PDB entry 3TND | X-ray diffraction, 2.70 A resolution | chains F and H of the 8 polymer chains in the assembly

[Chain F (and H)]
Name: Antitoxin VapB
Organism: Shigella flexneri
Notes: chain H of this document is another copy of the same molecule, construct and numbering; everything in this record applies to it too
UniProtKB: O06663 (VAPB_SHIFL); residues 2-75 here = UniProt positions 2-75
Chain sequence (81 residues; each row starts with the number of its first residue; a row labelled like 1A-1G holds insertion residues (1A, then the next letters in order)):
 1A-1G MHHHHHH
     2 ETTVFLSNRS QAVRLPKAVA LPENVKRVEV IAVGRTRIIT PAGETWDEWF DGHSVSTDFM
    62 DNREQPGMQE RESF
Disordered / not traced: 1A-1G, 68-75 (chain H: 1A-1G, 69-75)
Construct notes: expression tag (1A-1G)
From the paper describing this entry:
  - binding site for sulfate ion: Arg10, Ser11, Lys18 (proposed by the authors, not directly observed)

[Interface between chain F and chain H]
Residue-residue contacts (62):
  Ser11(F) - Arg15(H)  hydrogen bond
  Ser11(F) - Leu16(H)
  Gln12(F) - Arg15(H)
  Gln12(F) - Leu16(H)  hydrogen bond (backbone-backbone)
  Gln12(F) - Ala21(H)
  Gln12(F) - Leu22(H)  hydrogen bond (side chain-backbone)
  Ala13(F) - Phe6(H)  hydrophobic
  Ala13(F) - Val14(H)
  Val14(F) - Gln12(H)
  Val14(F) - Ala13(H)
  Val14(F) - Val14(H)  hydrogen bond (backbone-backbone)
  Arg15(F) - Ser11(H)  hydrogen bond
  Arg15(F) - Gln12(H)
  Leu16(F) - Gln12(H)  hydrogen bond (backbone-backbone)
  Val20(F) - Val31(H)  hydrophobic
  Val20(F) - Arg38(H)  hydrogen bond (backbone-side chain)
  Ala21(F) - Gln12(H)
  Ala21(F) - Arg38(H)  hydrogen bond (backbone-side chain)
  Leu22(F) - Gln12(H)  hydrogen bond (backbone-side chain)
  Leu22(F) - Arg36(H)
  Leu22(F) - Arg38(H)
  Pro23(F) - Arg36(H)
  Pro23(F) - Arg38(H)
  Asn25(F) - Arg36(H)  hydrogen bond
  Val26(F) - Val5(H)
  Val26(F) - Arg36(H)
  Lys27(F) - Thr3(H)
  Lys27(F) - Thr4(H)
  Lys27(F) - Val5(H)  hydrogen bond (backbone-backbone)
  Arg28(F) - Glu2(H)  salt bridge
  Arg28(F) - Thr3(H)
  Arg28(F) - Thr4(H)  hydrogen bond
  Val29(F) - Glu2(H)
  Val29(F) - Thr3(H)  hydrogen bond (backbone-backbone)
  Val29(F) - Val14(H)  hydrophobic
  Glu30(F) - Glu2(H)
  Val31(F) - Arg15(H)
  Val31(F) - Leu16(H)  hydrophobic
  Val31(F) - Val20(H)  hydrophobic
  Arg36(F) - Leu22(H)
  Arg36(F) - Pro42(H)
  Arg36(F) - Glu45(H)  salt bridge
  Thr37(F) - Ile39(H)
  Thr37(F) - Ile40(H)
  Thr37(F) - Thr41(H)  hydrogen bond
  Arg38(F) - Val20(H)  hydrogen bond (side chain-backbone)
  Arg38(F) - Ala21(H)  hydrogen bond (side chain-backbone)
  Arg38(F) - Leu22(H)
  Arg38(F) - Ile39(H)
  Arg38(F) - Ile40(H)  hydrogen bond (backbone-backbone)
  Ile39(F) - Thr37(H)
  Ile39(F) - Arg38(H)
  Ile39(F) - Ile39(H)  hydrophobic
  Ile40(F) - Val14(H)  hydrophobic
  Ile40(F) - Thr37(H)
  Ile40(F) - Arg38(H)  hydrogen bond (backbone-backbone)
  Ile40(F) - Ile40(H)  hydrophobic
  Thr41(F) - Thr37(H)
  Pro42(F) - Arg36(H)
  Pro42(F) - Thr37(H)
  Ala43(F) - Glu2(H)
  Glu45(F) - Arg36(H)  salt bridge
Interface residues without a listed pair, chain F (28 interface residues in all): Ala33, Glu49
Interface residues without a listed pair, chain H (26 interface residues in all): Pro17, Pro23, Val34

[In short]
28 residues of chain F and 26 residues of chain H are in contact; the contacts include 18 hydrogen bonds and 3
salt bridges. Polar pairs include Arg28(F)-Glu2(H), Arg36(F)-Glu45(H) and Ser11(F)-Arg15(H). From the paper: a
binding site for sulfate ion at Arg10(F), Ser11(F) and Lys18(F).
Chain F and chain H are both Antitoxin VapB (Shigella flexneri); the structure, Crystal structure of Shigella
flexneri VapBC toxin-antitoxin complex, was determined by X-ray diffraction.
